PDB entry 4OXN | X-ray diffraction, 2.29 A resolution | chains A and B

Chain A (and B):
Protein: Enoyl-[acyl-carrier-protein] reductase [NADH]
From: Mycobacterium tuberculosis
Notes: EC 1.3.1.9; chain B of this document is another copy of the same molecule, construct and numbering; everything in this record applies to it too
UniProtKB: P0A5Y6 (INHA_MYCTU); numbering as in UniProt (aligned over 1-269)
Amino-acid sequence (289 residues; numbered -19 to 269; the number before each row is that of its first residue; numbers below 1 keep their minus sign (Met-19 is residue -19)):
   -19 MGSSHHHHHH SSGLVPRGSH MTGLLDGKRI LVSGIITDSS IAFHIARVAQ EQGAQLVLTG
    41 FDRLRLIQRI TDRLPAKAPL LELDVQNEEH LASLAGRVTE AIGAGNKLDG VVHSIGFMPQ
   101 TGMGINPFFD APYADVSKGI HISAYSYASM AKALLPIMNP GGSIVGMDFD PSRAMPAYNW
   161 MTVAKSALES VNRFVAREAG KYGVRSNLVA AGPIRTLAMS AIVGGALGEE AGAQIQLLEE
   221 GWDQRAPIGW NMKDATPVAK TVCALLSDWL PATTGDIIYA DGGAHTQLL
Disordered / not traced: -19 to 1, 202-208 (chain B: -19 to 1)
Construct notes: expression tag (-19 to 0)
Residues lining bound ligands:
  - 1S5 (5-(4-amino-2-methylphenoxy)-2-hexyl-4-hydroxy-1-methylpyridinium): Gly96, Phe97, Met98, Met103, Phe149, Met155, Pro156, Tyr158, Met161, Lys165, Pro193, Ile194, Ala198, Met199, Leu218
  - 3,6,9,12,15-pentaoxaoctadecan-17-amine (2NV), molecule 1: Thr2, Gly3, Leu4, Gln32, Lys240, Asp248, Trp249
  - 3,6,9,12,15-pentaoxaoctadecan-17-amine (2NV), molecule 2: Ser19, His24, Ile194, Arg195, Lys233, Asp234, Ala235, Thr236
  - 3,6,9,12,15-pentaoxaoctadecan-17-amine (2NV), molecule 3: Glu68, Leu71, Ala72, Tyr125, Lys132, Ala133
  - 3,6,9,12,15-pentaoxaoctadecan-17-amine (2NV), molecule 4: Phe109, Asp110, Ala111, Pro112
  - 3,6,9,12,15-pentaoxaoctadecan-17-amine (2NV), molecule 5: Pro156, Gln214, Leu217, Leu218, Leu269
  - 3,6,9,12,15-pentaoxaoctadecan-17-amine (2NV), molecule 6: Leu217, Leu218, Glu220, Gly221, Trp222, Gln224, Arg225, Leu268, Leu269
  - NAD (nicotinamide-adenine-dinucleotide): Gly14, Ile15, Ile16, Ser20, Ile21, Ala22, Phe41, Leu63, Asp64, Val65, Gln66, Ser94, Ile95, Gly96, Phe97, Ile122, Met147, Asp148, Phe149, Tyr158, Met161, Lys165, Ala191, Gly192, Pro193, Ile194, Thr196, Ala198
From the paper describing this entry:
  - conformationally variable residues (loop rearrangement): Leu197 to Glu210

How chain A and chain B interact:
Pairs across the interface - 76 pairs, chain A then chain B:
  Thr2(A) with Thr2(B)
  Leu4(A) with Leu4(B), hydrophobic; Trp249(B), hydrophobic
  Val28(A) with Trp249(B), hydrophobic
  Gln32(A) with Trp249(B)
  Arg173(A) with Thr266(B); Gln267(B), hydrogen bond (backbone-side chain)
  Ala176(A) with Pro227(B)
  Arg177(A) with Gln267(B), hydrogen bond; Leu269(B), hydrogen bond (side chain-backbone)
  Gly180(A) with Pro227(B)
  Val184(A) with Ile228(B)
  Pro227(A) with Ala176(B); Arg177(B); Gly180(B); Thr254(B)
  Ile228(A) with Gly183(B); Val184(B); Arg185(B); Pro251(B); Ala252(B), hydrophobic; Thr253(B); Thr254(B)
  Trp230(A) with Ala252(B), hydrophobic
  Pro237(A) with Pro251(B), hydrophobic; Ala252(B), hydrophobic
  Lys240(A) with Trp249(B); Pro251(B)
  Thr241(A) with Trp249(B); Leu250(B)
  Ala244(A) with Trp249(B); Leu250(B), hydrophobic
  Asp248(A) with Lys240(B)
  Trp249(A) with Leu4(B), hydrophobic; Val28(B), hydrophobic; Gln32(B); Lys240(B); Thr241(B); Ala244(B)
  Leu250(A) with Thr241(B); Ala244(B), hydrophobic
  Pro251(A) with Ile228(B); Pro237(B), hydrophobic
  Ala252(A) with Ile228(B), hydrophobic; Pro237(B), hydrophobic; Tyr259(B); Ala260(B); Asp261(B), hydrogen bond (backbone-backbone); Gly262(B), hydrogen bond (backbone-backbone); Gly263(B)
  Thr253(A) with Tyr259(B), hydrogen bond (side chain-backbone)
  Thr254(A) with Pro227(B); Ile228(B); Gly262(B); Gly263(B); Thr266(B)
  Gly255(A) with Thr266(B)
  Asp256(A) with Tyr259(B); His265(B), salt bridge
  Ile258(A) with Ile258(B), hydrophobic
  Tyr259(A) with Ala252(B); Thr253(B), hydrogen bond (backbone-side chain); Asp256(B)
  Ala260(A) with Ala252(B)
  Asp261(A) with Ala252(B), hydrogen bond (backbone-backbone)
  Gly262(A) with Ala252(B), hydrogen bond (backbone-backbone); Thr254(B)
  Gly263(A) with Ala252(B); Thr254(B)
  His265(A) with Asp256(B), salt bridge
  Thr266(A) with Arg173(B); Thr254(B); Gly255(B)
  Gln267(A) with Arg173(B), hydrogen bond (side chain-backbone); Arg177(B), hydrogen bond
  Leu269(A) with Arg177(B), hydrogen bond (backbone-side chain)
Other interface residues (no listed pair), chain A (37 interface residues in all): Arg185, Cys243
Other interface residues (no listed pair), chain B (38 interface residues in all): Trp230, Cys243, Asp248

Overview:
37 residues of chain A and 38 residues of chain B are in contact, with 12 hydrogen bonds and 2 salt bridges.
Polar contacts include Asp256(A)-His265(B), Arg173(A)-Gln267(B) and Arg177(A)-Gln267(B). Chain A binds NAD,
compound 1S5 and 6 copies of 3,6,9,12,15-pentaoxaoctadecan-17-amine. The paper reports conformational
variability at Leu197(A).
Both chains are Enoyl-[acyl-carrier-protein] reductase [NADH] (Mycobacterium tuberculosis). Entry 4OXN
(Substrate-like binding mode of inhibitor PT155 to the Mycobacterium tuberculosis enoyl-ACP reductase InhA)
was determined by X-ray diffraction, deposited together with 4OHU, 4OXK, 4OXY and 4OYR.
